PDB entry 2HPJ | X-ray diffraction, 1.70 A resolution | chain A

== Chain A ==
Protein: PNGase
Organism: Mus musculus
Notes: EC 3.5.1.52
Reference sequence: Q9JI78 (Q9JI78_MOUSE); residue numbers follow UniProt; this construct covers 12-110
Amino-acid sequence (99 residues; numbered 12 to 110; the number before each row is that of its first residue):
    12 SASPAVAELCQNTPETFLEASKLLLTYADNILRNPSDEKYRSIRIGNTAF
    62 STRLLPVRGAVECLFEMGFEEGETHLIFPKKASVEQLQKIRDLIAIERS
UniProt features mapped onto this chain:
  - mutagenesis: Asn41 (N41P: Abolishes interaction with VCP), Asn58 (N58A: Does not affect the interaction with VCP), Gly79 to Phe80 (Abolishes interaction with VCP)
Reported in the primary citation:
  - binding site for glycerol: Arg55, Asn58, His86

== Overview ==
Curated annotation (UniProt) lists 4 mutagenesis sites. From the paper: a binding site for glycerol at Arg55,
Asn58 and His86.
Chain A is PNGase (Mus musculus); the structure, Crystal structure of the PUB domain of mouse PNGase, was
determined by X-ray diffraction together with 2HPL from the same study.
